Entry 4PV1 (X-ray diffraction, 3.00 A resolution); this record covers chains A and D of the 8 polymer chains in the assembly.

[Chain A]
Molecule: Cytochrome b6
From: Mastigocladus laminosus
UniProt: P83791 (CYB6_MASLA); residues 1-215 here = UniProt positions 1-215
Amino-acid sequence (215 residues; numbered 1 to 215; the number before each row is that of its first residue):
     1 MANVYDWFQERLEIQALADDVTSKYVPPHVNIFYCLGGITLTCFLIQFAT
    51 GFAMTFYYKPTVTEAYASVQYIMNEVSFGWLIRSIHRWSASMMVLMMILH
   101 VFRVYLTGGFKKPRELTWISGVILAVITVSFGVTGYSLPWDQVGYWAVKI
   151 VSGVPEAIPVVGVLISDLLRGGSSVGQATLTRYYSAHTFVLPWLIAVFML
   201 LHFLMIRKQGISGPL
Not modelled in the structure: 1-2
Metal / ion sites: heme c Fe site 1: H86, H187; heme c Fe site 2: H100, H202
Ligand contacts:
  - phosphatidic acid (7PH; (1R)-2-(dodecanoyloxy)-1-[(phosphonooxy)methyl]ethyl tetradecanoate): F78, W80, L81
  - Octadecane (8K6): I46, A49, T50, I82, I85
  - beta-carotene (BCR): I32, F33, C35, L36, I39, M96, L99
  - chlorophyll a (CLA): M97, I98, V101, F102, Y105, I123, A125, V126, V129
  - heme c (HEC), molecule 1: V26, V30, N31, Y34, C35, G38, L41, T42, F203, I206, R207, G210, I211
  - heme c (HEC), molecule 2: Y34, G37, G38, T40, L41, M93, M97, H100, V101, R103, V104, G109, F110, R114, T117, W118, G121, V122, L124, A125, T128, M199, H202, F203, I206, G210, I211, S212
  - heme c (HEC), molecule 3: F44, Q47, F48, G51, F52, M54, T55, Y58, V69, R83, H86, R87, A90, M93, T128, F131, G132, G135, Y136, L138, P139, Y184, H187, T188, F189, P192
  - dioleoyl-phosphatidylcholine (OPC; (7R,17E)-4-hydroxy-N,N,N,7-tetramethyl-7-[(8E)-octadec-8-enoyloxy]-10-oxo-3,5,9-trioxa-4-phosphaheptacos-17-en-1-aminium 4-oxide), molecule 1: C43, M92, M96
  - dioleoyl-phosphatidylcholine (OPC), molecule 2: F44, L45, F48, A49, F52, L168, V190, W193, L194, A196, V197, F198, M199, L201, F203
Curated features (UniProtKB/Swiss-Prot):
  - binding site (heme c): C35, K208
  - binding site (heme b): R83, H86, H100, R103, H187, H202
Reported in the primary citation:
  - binding site for pentadecane: V126, V133
  - binding site for chlorophyll a: V129

[Chain D]
Molecule: Cytochrome b6-f complex iron-sulfur subunit
From: Mastigocladus laminosus
Notes: EC 1.10.9.1
UniProt: P83794 (UCRI_MASLA); residue numbers follow UniProt; this construct covers 1-179
Amino-acid sequence (179 residues; row label = number of the first residue in the row):
     1 MAQFTESMDVPDMGRRQFMNLLAFGTVTGVALGALYPLVKYFIPPSGGAV
    51 GGGTTAKDKLGNNVKVSKFLESHNAGDRVLVQGLKGDPTYIVVESKEAIR
   101 DYGINAVCTHLGCVVPWNAAENKFKCPCHGSQYDETGKVIRGPAPLSLAL
   151 CHATVQDDNIVLTPWTETDFRTGEKPWWV
Not modelled in the structure: 1-8, 47-54, 93-97
Disulfide bonds: C113-C128
Metal / ion sites: 2Fe-2S cluster Fe: C108, H110, C126, H129
Ligand contacts:
  - phosphatidic acid (7PH; (1R)-2-(dodecanoyloxy)-1-[(phosphonooxy)methyl]ethyl tetradecanoate): G33, A34, Y36, P37, K40
  - Octadecane (8K6): V27, A31, A34, P37, L38
  - 2Fe-2S cluster (FES): C108, H110, L111, G112, C113, C126, H129, S131
  - dioleoyl-phosphatidylcholine (OPC; (7R,17E)-4-hydroxy-N,N,N,7-tetramethyl-7-[(8E)-octadec-8-enoyloxy]-10-oxo-3,5,9-trioxa-4-phosphaheptacos-17-en-1-aminium 4-oxide): L38, V39, F42
Reported in the primary citation:
  - 2Fe-2S cluster coordination: H129

[Chain A / chain D interface]
Contacting residue pairs (16; chain A residue first):
  F52(A) - F42(D)  hydrophobic
  A53(A) - Y41(D)  hydrogen bond (backbone-side chain)
  A53(A) - F42(D)  hydrophobic
  M54(A) - Y41(D)
  F56(A) - F42(D)  hydrophobic
  Y57(A) - Y41(D)  hydrogen bond (side chain-backbone)
  Y57(A) - F42(D)
  Y57(A) - P44(D)
  Y71(A) - P45(D)
  E75(A) - P45(D)
  V76(A) - Y41(D)  hydrophobic
  S77(A) - K40(D)
  S77(A) - Y41(D)
  F78(A) - P37(D)  hydrophobic
  G79(A) - Y41(D)
  I82(A) - Y41(D)  hydrophobic
Other interface residues (no listed pair), chain A (13 interface residues in all): I72
Other interface residues (no listed pair), chain D (9 interface residues in all): Y36, L38, I43

[Overview]
Chain A and chain D form an interface of 13 and 9 residues respectively, with 2 hydrogen bonds. Polar contacts
include A53(A)-Y41(D) and Y57(A)-Y41(D). From the paper: a binding site for pentadecane at V126(A) and
V133(A); a binding site for chlorophyll a at V129(A).
Here chain A is Cytochrome b6 and chain D is Cytochrome b6-f complex iron-sulfur subunit, both from
Mastigocladus laminosus. Entry 4PV1 (Cytochrome B6F structure from M. laminosus with the quinone analog
inhibitor stigmatellin) was determined by X-ray diffraction.
